2XHY - chains C and D; structure by X-ray diffraction, 2.30 A resolution.

== Chain C (and D) ==
Molecule: 6-phospho-beta-glucosidase bgla
From: Escherichia coli
Notes: EC 3.2.1.86; chain D of this document is another copy of the same molecule, construct and numbering; everything in this record applies to it too
UniProt: Q46829 (BGLA_ECOLI); residue numbers follow UniProt; this construct covers 1-479
Amino-acid sequence (479 residues; each row starts with the number of its first residue):
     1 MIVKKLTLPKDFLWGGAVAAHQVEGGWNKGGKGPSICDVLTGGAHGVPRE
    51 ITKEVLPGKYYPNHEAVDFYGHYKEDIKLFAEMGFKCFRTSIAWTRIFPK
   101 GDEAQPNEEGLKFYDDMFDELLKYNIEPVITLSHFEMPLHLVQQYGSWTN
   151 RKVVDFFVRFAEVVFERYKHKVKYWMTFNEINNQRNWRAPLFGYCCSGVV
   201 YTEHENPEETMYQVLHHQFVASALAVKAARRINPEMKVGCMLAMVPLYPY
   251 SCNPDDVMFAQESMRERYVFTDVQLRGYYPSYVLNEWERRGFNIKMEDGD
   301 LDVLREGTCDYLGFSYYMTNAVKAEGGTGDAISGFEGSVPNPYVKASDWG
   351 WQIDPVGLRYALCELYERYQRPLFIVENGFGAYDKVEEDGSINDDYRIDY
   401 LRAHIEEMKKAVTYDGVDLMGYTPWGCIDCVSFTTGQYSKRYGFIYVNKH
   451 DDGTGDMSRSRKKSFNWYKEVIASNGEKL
Not modelled in the structure: 1-4, 328-336 (chain D: 1-4, 325-335)
From the paper describing this entry:
  - catalytic residues: Glu180, Glu377 (proposed by the authors, not directly observed)
  - binding site for sulfate ion: Thr434

== How chain C and chain D interact ==
Contacting residue pairs (81; chain C residue first):
  Tyr248(C) - Cys252(D)
  Tyr248(C) - Pro254(D)  hydrophobic
  Tyr248(C) - Val257(D)  hydrophobic
  Pro249(C) - Pro249(D)  hydrophobic
  Pro249(C) - Cys252(D)
  Tyr250(C) - Ser251(D)
  Tyr250(C) - Cys252(D)  hydrogen bond (backbone-backbone)
  Ser251(C) - Tyr250(D)
  Ser251(C) - Tyr343(D)  hydrogen bond
  Cys252(C) - Tyr248(D)
  Cys252(C) - Pro249(D)
  Cys252(C) - Tyr250(D)  hydrogen bond (backbone-backbone)
  Cys252(C) - Ala321(D)  hydrophobic
  Cys252(C) - Asn341(D)  hydrogen bond (backbone-side chain)
  Cys252(C) - Pro342(D)
  Cys252(C) - Tyr343(D)  hydrophobic
  Asn253(C) - Tyr343(D)
  Pro254(C) - Tyr343(D)
  Pro254(C) - Val344(D)  hydrophobic
  Pro254(C) - Asp354(D)
  Pro254(C) - Val356(D)
  Asp255(C) - Val356(D)
  Val257(C) - Tyr248(D)  hydrophobic
  Val257(C) - Tyr360(D)  hydrophobic
  Met258(C) - Val356(D)  hydrophobic
  Met258(C) - Arg359(D)
  Met258(C) - Tyr360(D)  hydrophobic
  Gln261(C) - Tyr360(D)
  Gln261(C) - Cys363(D)
  Gln261(C) - Glu364(D)  hydrogen bond
  Gln261(C) - Glu367(D)  hydrogen bond
  Glu262(C) - Arg359(D)  salt bridge
  Glu262(C) - Tyr414(D)  hydrogen bond
  Arg265(C) - Cys363(D)  hydrogen bond
  Arg265(C) - Glu367(D)  salt bridge
  Arg265(C) - Asp415(D)  salt bridge
  Arg276(C) - Glu367(D)  hydrogen bond (side chain-backbone)
  Arg276(C) - Arg368(D)
  Arg276(C) - Gln370(D)
  Tyr278(C) - Gln370(D)  hydrogen bond
  Ser281(C) - Tyr366(D)
  Ser281(C) - Gly416(D)  hydrogen bond (side chain-backbone)
  Tyr282(C) - Asp415(D)
  Asn285(C) - Thr413(D)  hydrogen bond (side chain-backbone)
  Asn285(C) - Tyr414(D)  hydrogen bond (side chain-backbone)
  Asn285(C) - Gly416(D)
  Arg289(C) - Tyr414(D)  hydrogen bond (side chain-backbone)
  Asn341(C) - Cys252(D)  hydrogen bond (side chain-backbone)
  Pro342(C) - Cys252(D)
  Tyr343(C) - Ser251(D)
  Tyr343(C) - Asn253(D)
  Val344(C) - Pro254(D)  hydrophobic
  Asp354(C) - Pro254(D)
  Val356(C) - Pro254(D)
  Val356(C) - Asp255(D)
  Val356(C) - Met258(D)  hydrophobic
  Arg359(C) - Met258(D)
  Arg359(C) - Glu262(D)  salt bridge
  Tyr360(C) - Val257(D)  hydrophobic
  Tyr360(C) - Met258(D)
  Tyr360(C) - Gln261(D)
  Cys363(C) - Gln261(D)
  Cys363(C) - Arg265(D)  hydrogen bond
  Glu364(C) - Gln261(D)  hydrogen bond
  Tyr366(C) - Ser281(D)
  Glu367(C) - Gln261(D)  hydrogen bond
  Glu367(C) - Arg265(D)  salt bridge
  Glu367(C) - Arg276(D)  hydrogen bond (backbone-side chain)
  Glu367(C) - Arg368(D)  salt bridge
  Arg368(C) - Arg276(D)  hydrogen bond (backbone-side chain)
  Arg368(C) - Glu367(D)  salt bridge
  Gln370(C) - Arg276(D)
  Gln370(C) - Tyr278(D)  hydrogen bond
  Thr413(C) - Asn285(D)  hydrogen bond (backbone-side chain)
  Tyr414(C) - Glu262(D)  hydrogen bond
  Tyr414(C) - Asn285(D)
  Tyr414(C) - Arg289(D)  hydrogen bond (backbone-side chain)
  Asp415(C) - Arg265(D)  salt bridge
  Asp415(C) - Tyr282(D)
  Gly416(C) - Ser281(D)  hydrogen bond (backbone-side chain)
  Gly416(C) - Asn285(D)
Also at the interface, not in a pair above, chain C (39 interface residues in all): Ala321, Val412
Also at the interface, not in a pair above, chain D (39 interface residues in all): Val412

== In short ==
The chain C/chain D interface involves 39 residues from each chain; the contacts include 25 hydrogen bonds and
8 salt bridges. Polar contacts include Glu262(C)-Arg359(D), Arg265(C)-Glu367(D) and Arg265(C)-Asp415(D). From
the paper: catalytic residues Glu180(C) and Glu377(C); a binding site for sulfate ion at Thr434(C).
Chain C and chain D are both 6-phospho-beta-glucosidase bgla (Escherichia coli); the structure, Crystal
Structure of E.coli BglA, was determined by X-ray diffraction together with 3SBO, 3NBU and 3N6Q from the same
study.
